Entry 4OIO (X-ray diffraction, 3.10 A resolution); this record covers chains D and F of the 8 polymer chains in the assembly.

Chain D:
Molecule: DNA-directed RNA polymerase subunit beta'
From: Thermus thermophilus
Notes: EC 2.7.7.6
UniProt: Q8RQE8 (RPOC_THET8); residue numbers follow UniProt; this construct covers 1-1524
Sequence (1524 residues; row label = number of the first residue in the row):
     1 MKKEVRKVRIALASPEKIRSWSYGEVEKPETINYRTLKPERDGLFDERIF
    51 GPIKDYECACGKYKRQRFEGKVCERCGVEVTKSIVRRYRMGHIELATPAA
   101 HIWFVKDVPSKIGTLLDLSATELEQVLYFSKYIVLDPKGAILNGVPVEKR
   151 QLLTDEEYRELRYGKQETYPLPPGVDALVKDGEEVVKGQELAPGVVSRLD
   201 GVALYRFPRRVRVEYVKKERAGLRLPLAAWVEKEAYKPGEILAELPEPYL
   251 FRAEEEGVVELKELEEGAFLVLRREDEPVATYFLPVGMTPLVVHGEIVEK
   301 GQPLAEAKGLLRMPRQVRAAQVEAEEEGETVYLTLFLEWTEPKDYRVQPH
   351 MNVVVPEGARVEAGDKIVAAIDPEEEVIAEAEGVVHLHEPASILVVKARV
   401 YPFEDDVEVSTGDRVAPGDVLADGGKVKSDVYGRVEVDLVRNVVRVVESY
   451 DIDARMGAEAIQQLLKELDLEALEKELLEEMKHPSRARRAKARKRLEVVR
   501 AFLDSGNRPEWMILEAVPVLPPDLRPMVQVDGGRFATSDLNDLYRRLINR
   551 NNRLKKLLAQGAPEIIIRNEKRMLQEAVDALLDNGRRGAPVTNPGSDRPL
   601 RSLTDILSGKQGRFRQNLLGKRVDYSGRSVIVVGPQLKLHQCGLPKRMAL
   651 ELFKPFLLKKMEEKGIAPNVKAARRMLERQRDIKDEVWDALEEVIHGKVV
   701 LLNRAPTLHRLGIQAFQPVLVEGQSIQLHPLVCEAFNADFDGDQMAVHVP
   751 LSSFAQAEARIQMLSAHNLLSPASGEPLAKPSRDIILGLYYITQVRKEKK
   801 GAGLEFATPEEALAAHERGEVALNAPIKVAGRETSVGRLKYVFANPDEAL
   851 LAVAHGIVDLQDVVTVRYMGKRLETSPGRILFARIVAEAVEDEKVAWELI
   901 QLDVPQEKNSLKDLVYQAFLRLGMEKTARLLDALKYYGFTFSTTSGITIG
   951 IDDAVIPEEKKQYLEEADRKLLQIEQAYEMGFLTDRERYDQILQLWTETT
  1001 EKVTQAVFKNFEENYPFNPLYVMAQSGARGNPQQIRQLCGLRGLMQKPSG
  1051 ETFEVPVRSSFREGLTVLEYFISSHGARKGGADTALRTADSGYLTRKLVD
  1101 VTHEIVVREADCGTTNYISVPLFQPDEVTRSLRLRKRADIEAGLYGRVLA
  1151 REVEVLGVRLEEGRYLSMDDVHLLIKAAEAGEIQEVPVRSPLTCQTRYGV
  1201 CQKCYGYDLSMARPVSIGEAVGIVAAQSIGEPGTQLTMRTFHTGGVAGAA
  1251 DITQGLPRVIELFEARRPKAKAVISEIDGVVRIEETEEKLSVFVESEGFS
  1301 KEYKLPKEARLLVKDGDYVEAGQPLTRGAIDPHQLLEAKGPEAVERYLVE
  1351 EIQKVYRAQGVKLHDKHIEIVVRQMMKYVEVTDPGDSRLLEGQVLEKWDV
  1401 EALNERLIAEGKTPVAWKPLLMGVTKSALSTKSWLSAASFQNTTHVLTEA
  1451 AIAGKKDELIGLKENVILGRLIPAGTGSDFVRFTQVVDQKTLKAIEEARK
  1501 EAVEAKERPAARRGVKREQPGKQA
Disordered / not traced: 1-2, 1126-1128, 1240-1253, 1499-1524
Bound ions: Zn2+ site 1: Cys58, Cys60, Cys73, Cys76; Mg2+ site 1: Asp739, Asp741, Asp743 (together with ATP); Mg2+ site 2: Asp739 (together with CMPcPP); Zn2+ site 2: Cys1112, Cys1194, Cys1201, Cys1204
Small-molecule neighbours:
  - CMPcPP (2TM; 5'-O-[(S)-hydroxy{[(S)-hydroxy(phosphonooxy)phosphoryl]methyl}phosphoryl]cytidine): Arg704, Pro706, Asn737, Asp739, Arg1029
  - ATP (adenosine-5'-triphosphate): Arg704, Ala705, Pro706, Asp739, Asp741, Gly742, Asp743

Chain F:
Molecule: DNA directed RNA polymerase sigma factor A
From: Thermus thermophilus
UniProt: Q5SKW1 (Q5SKW1_THET8); numbering as in UniProt (aligned over 1-423)
Sequence (443 residues; numbered -19 to 423; the number before each row is that of its first residue; numbers below 1 keep their minus sign (Met-19 is residue -19)):
   -19 MGSSHHHHHHSSGLVPRGSHMKKSKRKNAQAQEAQETEVLVQEEAEELPE
    31 FPEGEPDPDLEDPDLTLEDDLLDLPEEGEGLDLEEEEEDLPIPKISTSDP
    81 VRQYLHEIGQVPLLTLEEEVELARKVEEGMEAIKKLSEITGLDPDLIREV
   131 VRAKILGSARVRHIPGLKETLDPKTVEEIDQKLKSLPKEHKRYLHIAREG
   181 EAARQHLIEANLRLVVSIAKKYTGRGLSFLDLIQEGNQGLIRAVEKFEYK
   231 RRFKFSTYATWWIRQAINRAIADQARTIRIPVHMVETINKLSRTARQLQQ
   281 ELGREPTYEEIAEAMGPGWDAKRVEETLKIAQEPVSLETPIGDEKDSFYG
   331 DFIPDEHLPSPVDAATQSLLSEELEKALSKLSEREAMVLKLRKGLIDGRE
   381 HTLEEVGAFFGVTRERIRQIENKALRKLKYHESRTRKLRDFLD
Disordered / not traced: -19 to 77, 422-423
Construct notes: expression tag (-19 to 0)

Interface between chain D and chain F:
Pairs across the interface (134):
  Glu30(D) - Thr257(F)
  Glu30(D) - Arg259(F)  salt bridge
  Thr31(D) - Thr257(F)  hydrogen bond (side chain-backbone)
  Ile32(D) - Ile258(F)  hydrophobic
  Tyr34(D) - Ile258(F)  hydrophobic
  Tyr34(D) - Arg259(F)
  Tyr34(D) - Pro261(F)
  Tyr34(D) - Ile310(F)  hydrophobic
  Arg35(D) - Met264(F)
  Arg35(D) - Ile310(F)
  Ile53(D) - His337(F)
  Asp55(D) - His337(F)  salt bridge
  Arg65(D) - Gly378(F)
  Arg65(D) - Arg379(F)
  Arg65(D) - Glu380(F)
  Arg67(D) - Asp377(F)  salt bridge
  Arg67(D) - Gly378(F)
  Arg67(D) - Arg379(F)
  Ser83(D) - His337(F)  hydrogen bond
  Ala96(D) - Arg142(F)
  Tyr128(D) - Gln83(F)
  Phe129(D) - Gln83(F)
  Phe129(D) - Glu87(F)
  Ser130(D) - Gln83(F)
  Glu156(D) - Gln90(F)
  Arg162(D) - Ser138(F)
  Arg206(D) - Glu101(F)  salt bridge
  Phe207(D) - Glu97(F)
  Phe207(D) - Glu98(F)
  Phe207(D) - Glu101(F)
  Pro349(D) - Glu97(F)
  His350(D) - Leu96(F)
  His350(D) - Arg232(F)
  Asn352(D) - Arg104(F)
  Ile371(D) - Tyr229(F)  hydrophobic
  Ile371(D) - Lys230(F)
  Ile371(D) - Arg232(F)
  Asp372(D) - Arg232(F)  salt bridge
  Ala391(D) - Glu97(F)
  Asp405(D) - Lys168(F)
  Asp406(D) - Lys168(F)
  Asp406(D) - Lys171(F)  salt bridge
  Val407(D) - Lys171(F)  hydrogen bond (backbone-side chain)
  Glu408(D) - Lys164(F)
  Glu408(D) - Lys171(F)
  Val409(D) - His175(F)
  Ser410(D) - Leu174(F)
  Ser410(D) - His175(F)
  Ser410(D) - Arg178(F)
  Thr411(D) - Arg178(F)  hydrogen bond (backbone-side chain)
  Gly412(D) - Lys134(F)
  Gly412(D) - Ile135(F)
  Asp413(D) - Lys164(F)  salt bridge
  Asp413(D) - Arg178(F)  salt bridge
  Arg434(D) - Ile135(F)
  Val437(D) - His175(F)
  Leu439(D) - Arg172(F)
  Asp451(D) - Ser138(F)
  Pro526(D) - Leu317(F)  hydrophobic
  Met527(D) - Ile258(F)  hydrophobic
  Met527(D) - Pro314(F)  hydrophobic
  Val530(D) - Tyr329(F)
  Val530(D) - Ile333(F)  hydrophobic
  Arg534(D) - Gln312(F)  hydrogen bond
  Arg534(D) - Glu313(F)  hydrogen bond (side chain-backbone)
  Arg534(D) - Val315(F)
  Phe535(D) - Pro314(F)
  Phe535(D) - Val315(F)  hydrogen bond (backbone-backbone)
  Ala536(D) - Val315(F)
  Ala536(D) - Leu317(F)  hydrophobic
  Thr537(D) - Val315(F)  hydrogen bond (backbone-backbone)
  Thr537(D) - Ser316(F)
  Thr537(D) - Leu317(F)  hydrogen bond (backbone-backbone)
  Thr537(D) - Glu318(F)
  Ser538(D) - Leu317(F)
  Ser538(D) - Glu318(F)
  Asp539(D) - Ser316(F)  hydrogen bond
  Asp539(D) - Glu318(F)  hydrogen bond (backbone-side chain)
  Asp542(D) - Thr257(F)  hydrogen bond
  Arg545(D) - Gln254(F)  hydrogen bond (side chain-backbone)
  Arg545(D) - Arg256(F)
  Arg545(D) - Thr257(F)  hydrogen bond
  Asn549(D) - Gln254(F)
  Arg550(D) - Ser208(F)
  Arg550(D) - Asp211(F)  salt bridge
  Arg553(D) - Asp211(F)  salt bridge
  Arg553(D) - Gln214(F)
  Arg553(D) - Glu215(F)  salt bridge
  Arg553(D) - Gln218(F)
  Arg553(D) - Gln254(F)
  Lys556(D) - Gln218(F)  hydrogen bond
  Leu557(D) - Gln214(F)
  Leu558(D) - Arg142(F)
  Ala559(D) - Glu129(F)
  Ala559(D) - Ile144(F)
  Gln560(D) - Arg132(F)
  Gln560(D) - Arg184(F)  hydrogen bond (backbone-side chain)
  Gln560(D) - Arg222(F)  hydrogen bond
  Gly561(D) - Arg184(F)  hydrogen bond (backbone-side chain)
  Gly561(D) - Gln185(F)
  Ala562(D) - Arg140(F)  hydrogen bond (backbone-side chain)
  Pro563(D) - Gln185(F)
  Pro563(D) - Ile188(F)  hydrophobic
  Pro563(D) - Glu189(F)
  Glu564(D) - Arg140(F)  salt bridge
  Ile565(D) - Val91(F)  hydrophobic
  Ile565(D) - Glu189(F)
  Ile566(D) - Ile188(F)  hydrophobic
  Ile566(D) - Leu192(F)  hydrophobic
  Ile566(D) - Gln214(F)
  Ile566(D) - Asn217(F)
  Ile567(D) - Arg140(F)
  Arg568(D) - Glu87(F)  salt bridge
  Asn569(D) - Tyr84(F)
  Asn569(D) - Gln214(F)  hydrogen bond
  Glu570(D) - Gln214(F)  hydrogen bond
  Arg572(D) - Pro80(F)  hydrogen bond (side chain-backbone)
  Arg572(D) - Gln83(F)  hydrogen bond
  Arg572(D) - Glu87(F)  salt bridge
  Met573(D) - Leu210(F)  hydrophobic
  Met573(D) - Asp211(F)
  Met573(D) - Gln214(F)
  Glu576(D) - Pro80(F)
  Arg587(D) - Ser78(F)
  Pro594(D) - Gly206(F)
  Arg598(D) - Ser316(F)  hydrogen bond
  Arg598(D) - Glu318(F)
  Arg598(D) - Pro320(F)
  Arg601(D) - Glu318(F)
  Arg601(D) - Phe328(F)
  Gln611(D) - Lys325(F)
  Gln611(D) - Asp326(F)
  Lys671(D) - Asp420(F)  hydrogen bond (side chain-backbone)
  Arg674(D) - Val342(F)
Other interface residues (no listed pair), chain D (83 interface residues in all): Asn33, Ile84, Glu124, Arg159, Arg209, Val670, Arg675
Other interface residues (no listed pair), chain F (85 interface residues in all): Ile88, Val100, Leu136, Pro145, Ile176, Glu179, Ile221, Ile260, Leu338, Thr346, Leu349, Lys373, Gly374

In short:
The interface between chain D and chain F involves 83 residues on one side and 85 on the other; the contacts
include 25 hydrogen bonds and 14 salt bridges. Among the polar pairs are Glu30(D)-Arg259(F),
Asp55(D)-His337(F) and Arg67(D)-Asp377(F). Ligands of chain D: ATP and CMPcPP.
Here chain D is DNA-directed RNA polymerase subunit beta' and chain F is DNA directed RNA polymerase sigma
factor A, both from Thermus thermophilus. Entry 4OIO (Crystal structure of Thermus thermophilus pre-insertion
substrate complex for de novo transcription initiation) was determined by X-ray diffraction (same publication
as 4MQ9, 4OIN, 4OIP, 4OIQ and 4OIR).
